PDB entry 5WLV | X-ray diffraction, 1.40 A resolution | chain A

== Chain A ==
Protein: Carbonic anhydrase 2
Source organism: Homo sapiens
Notes: EC 4.2.1.1
Reference sequence: P00918 (CAH2_HUMAN); the author numbering skips numbers that UniProt does not, so the offset changes along the chain: 4-125 = UniProt 4-125; 127-261 = UniProt 126-260
Amino-acid sequence (257 residues; row label = number of the first residue in the row; note: 1 number in that range is skipped by the numbering (no residue carries it; nothing is unmodelled there)):
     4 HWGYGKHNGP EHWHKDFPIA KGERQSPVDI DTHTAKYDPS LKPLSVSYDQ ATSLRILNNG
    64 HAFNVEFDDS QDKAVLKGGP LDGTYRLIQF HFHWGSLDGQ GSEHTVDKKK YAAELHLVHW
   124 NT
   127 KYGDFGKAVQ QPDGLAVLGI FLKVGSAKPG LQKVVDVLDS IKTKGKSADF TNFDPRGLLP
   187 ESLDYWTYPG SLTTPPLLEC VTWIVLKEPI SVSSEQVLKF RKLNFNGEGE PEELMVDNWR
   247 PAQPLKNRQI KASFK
Ion coordination: Zn2+: H94, H96, H119 (together with 42G)
Residues lining bound ligands:
  - 42G (4-{(2R)-2-hydroxy-3-[(propan-2-yl)amino]propoxy}-N-[2-(4-sulfamoylphenyl)ethyl]benzamide), molecule 1: N67, I91, Q92, H94, H96, E106, H119, V121, F131, V143, S197, L198, T199, T200, W209
  - 42G, molecule 2: F70, D71, D72, S73, I91, W123, D130, F131, G132, V135, L198, P202
Swiss-Prot annotation at these positions:
  - active site: H64 (Proton donor/acceptor)
  - binding site (Zn(2+)): H94, H96, H119
  - binding site (substrate): T199, T200
  - site: Y7 (Fine-tunes the proton-transfer properties of H-64), N62 (Fine-tunes the proton-transfer properties of H-64), N67 (Fine-tunes the proton-transfer properties of H-64), Q92 (Involved in the binding of some activators, including histamine and L-histidine)
  - modified residue (Phosphoserine): S166, S173

== Overview ==
Ligands of chain A: compound 42G. The Zn2+ site is built by H94, H96 and H119. UniProt lists active-site
residue H64, 3 Zn2+-binding residues and substrate-binding residues T199 and T200.
Chain A is Carbonic anhydrase 2 (Homo sapiens); the structure, Carbonic Anhydrase II in complex with
aryloxy-2-hydroxypropylammine sulfonamide, was determined by X-ray diffraction together with 5WLT from the
same study.
